Entry 7Z0T (electron microscopy, 3.40 A resolution); this record covers chains G and D of the 7 polymer chains in the assembly.

Chain G:
Molecule: Formate hydrogenlyase subunit 7
Organism: Escherichia coli K-12
UniProt: P16433 (HYCG_ECOLI); residue numbers follow UniProt; this construct covers 1-255
Chain sequence (255 residues; each row starts with the number of its first residue):
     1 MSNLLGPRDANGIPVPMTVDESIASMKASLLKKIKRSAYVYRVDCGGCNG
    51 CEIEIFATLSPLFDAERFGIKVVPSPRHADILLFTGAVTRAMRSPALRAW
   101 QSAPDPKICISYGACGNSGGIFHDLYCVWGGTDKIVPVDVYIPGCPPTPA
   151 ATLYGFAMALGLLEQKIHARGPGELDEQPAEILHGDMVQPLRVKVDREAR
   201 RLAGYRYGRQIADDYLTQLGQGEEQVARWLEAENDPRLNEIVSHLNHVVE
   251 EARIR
Unresolved in the structure: 1-3, 253-255
Ion coordination: 4Fe-4S cluster Fe: Cys48, Cys51, Cys115, Cys145
Ligand contacts: 4Fe-4S cluster (SF4): Gly47, Cys48, Gly50, Cys51, Gly113, Ala114, Cys115, Gly144, Cys145, Pro146
Curated features (UniProtKB/Swiss-Prot):
  - binding site ([4Fe-4S] cluster): Cys45, Cys51, Cys115, Cys145

Chain D:
Molecule: Formate hydrogenlyase subunit 4
Organism: Escherichia coli K-12
UniProt: P16430 (HYCD_ECOLI); residue numbers follow UniProt; this construct covers 1-307
Chain sequence (307 residues; each row starts with the number of its first residue):
     1 MSVLYPLIQALVLFAVAPLLSGITRVARARLHNRRGPGVLQEYRDIIKLL
    51 GRQSVGPDASGWVFRLTPYVMVGVMLTIATALPVVTVGSPLPQLGDLITL
   101 LYLFAIARFFFAISGLDTGSPFTAIGASREAMLGVLVEPMLLLGLWVAAQ
   151 VAGSTNISNITDTVYHWPLSQSIPLVLALCACAFATFIEMGKLPFDLAEA
   201 EQELQEGPLSEYSGSGFGVMKWGISLKQLVVLQMFVGVFIPWGQMETFTA
   251 GGLLLALVIAIVKLVVGVLVIALFENSMARLRLDITPRITWAGFGFAFLA
   301 FVSLLAA
Unresolved in the structure: 1, 194-204, 279-286

Interface between chain G and chain D:
Pairs across the interface - 36 pairs, chain G then chain D:
  Leu30(G) - Arg52(D)
  Lys33(G) - Lys48(D)
  Ile34(G) - Lys48(D)
  Arg36(G) - Gln41(D)
  Arg36(G) - Arg44(D)
  Ser37(G) - Gln41(D)
  Ser37(G) - Arg44(D)
  Ser37(G) - Asp45(D)
  Ser37(G) - Lys48(D)
  Tyr39(G) - Asp45(D)
  Tyr39(G) - Lys48(D)
  Tyr39(G) - Leu49(D)  hydrophobic
  Tyr39(G) - Lys221(D)  hydrogen bond
  Glu66(G) - Pro37(D)
  Pro74(G) - Gln205(D)
  Ser75(G) - Ser210(D)  hydrogen bond (side chain-backbone)
  Arg77(G) - Val55(D)
  Arg77(G) - Ser210(D)
  Arg77(G) - Glu211(D)  salt bridge
  Arg77(G) - Tyr212(D)
  Arg77(G) - Ser213(D)  hydrogen bond (backbone-side chain)
  His78(G) - Leu209(D)  hydrogen bond (side chain-backbone)
  His78(G) - Ser210(D)
  His78(G) - Tyr212(D)  hydrogen bond (side chain-backbone)
  His78(G) - Phe217(D)
  Ala79(G) - Arg52(D)
  Asp80(G) - Lys48(D)  salt bridge
  Asp80(G) - Arg52(D)  salt bridge
  Ser102(G) - Val55(D)
  Pro104(G) - Arg52(D)  hydrogen bond (backbone-side chain)
  Pro104(G) - Gln53(D)
  Pro104(G) - Val55(D)  hydrophobic
  Pro104(G) - Ser213(D)
  Asp105(G) - Arg52(D)
  Asp105(G) - Gln53(D)  hydrogen bond (backbone-side chain)
  Pro106(G) - Arg52(D)  hydrogen bond (backbone-side chain)
Interface residues without a listed pair, chain G (18 interface residues in all): Gly69
Interface residues without a listed pair, chain D (22 interface residues in all): Gly51, Gly56, Pro57, Glu206, Gly214

Overview:
18 residues of chain G and 22 residues of chain D are in contact, with 8 hydrogen bonds and 3 salt bridges.
Polar contacts include Arg77(G)-Glu211(D), Asp80(G)-Lys48(D) and Asp80(G)-Arg52(D). Bound to chain G: 4Fe-4S
cluster. UniProt lists 4 [4Fe-4S] cluster-binding residues on chain G.
Chain G is Formate hydrogenlyase subunit 7 and chain D is Formate hydrogenlyase subunit 4, both from
Escherichia coli K-12; the structure, Structure of the Escherichia coli formate hydrogenlyase complex (aerobic
preparation, composite structure), was determined by electron microscopy together with 7Z0S from the same
study.
